3SJV - chains A and C of the 5 polymer chains in the assembly; structure by X-ray diffraction, 3.10 A resolution.

[Chain A]
Protein: HLA class I histocompatibility antigen, B-8 alpha chain
Organism: Homo sapiens
Notes: fragment: Extracellular domain residues 25-301
Reference sequence: P30460 (1B08_HUMAN); residues 1-277 here correspond to UniProt positions 25-301 (UniProt number = residue number + 24)
Amino-acid sequence (277 residues; numbered 1 to 277; the number before each row is that of its first residue):
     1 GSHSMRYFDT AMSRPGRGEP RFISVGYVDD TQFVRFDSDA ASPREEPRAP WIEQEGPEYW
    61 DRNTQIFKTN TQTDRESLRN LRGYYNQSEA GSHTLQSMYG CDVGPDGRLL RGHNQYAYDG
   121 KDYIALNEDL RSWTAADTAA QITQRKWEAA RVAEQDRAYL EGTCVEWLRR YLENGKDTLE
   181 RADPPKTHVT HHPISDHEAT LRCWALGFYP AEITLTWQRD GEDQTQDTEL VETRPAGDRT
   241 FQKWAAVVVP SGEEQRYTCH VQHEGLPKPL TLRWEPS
Disulfides: Cys101-Cys164, Cys203-Cys259

[Chain C]
Protein: Epstein-Barr nuclear antigen 3
Notes: fragment: sequence database residues 325-333
Reference sequence: Q3KST2 (EBNA3_EBVG); residues 1-9 here correspond to UniProt positions 325-333 (UniProt number = residue number + 324)
Amino-acid sequence (9 residues; each row starts with the number of its first residue):
     1 FLRGRAYGL

[Interface between chain A and chain C]
Contacting residue pairs - 45 pairs, chain A then chain C:
  Tyr7(A) - Phe1(C)  hydrogen bond (side chain-backbone)
  Tyr7(A) - Leu2(C)
  Asp9(A) - Arg5(C)  salt bridge
  Ser24(A) - Leu2(C)
  Phe36(A) - Leu2(C)  hydrophobic
  Tyr59(A) - Phe1(C)  hydrophobic
  Asn63(A) - Phe1(C)
  Asn63(A) - Leu2(C)
  Ile66(A) - Leu2(C)  hydrophobic
  Ile66(A) - Arg3(C)
  Asn70(A) - Arg3(C)  hydrogen bond (side chain-backbone)
  Asn70(A) - Gly4(C)
  Asn70(A) - Arg5(C)  hydrogen bond (side chain-backbone)
  Thr73(A) - Arg5(C)  hydrogen bond (side chain-backbone)
  Thr73(A) - Ala6(C)
  Thr73(A) - Tyr7(C)
  Thr73(A) - Gly8(C)
  Asp74(A) - Arg5(C)  salt bridge
  Glu76(A) - Gly8(C)
  Ser77(A) - Gly8(C)
  Ser77(A) - Leu9(C)  hydrogen bond (side chain-backbone)
  Asn80(A) - Leu9(C)  hydrogen bond (side chain-backbone)
  Leu81(A) - Leu9(C)  hydrophobic
  Tyr84(A) - Leu9(C)  hydrogen bond (side chain-backbone)
  Leu95(A) - Leu9(C)  hydrophobic
  Tyr99(A) - Leu2(C)
  Tyr99(A) - Arg3(C)  hydrogen bond (side chain-backbone)
  Asn114(A) - Arg3(C)
  Tyr116(A) - Arg3(C)  hydrogen bond
  Tyr116(A) - Leu9(C)  hydrophobic
  Tyr123(A) - Leu9(C)  hydrophobic
  Thr143(A) - Leu9(C)  hydrogen bond (side chain-backbone)
  Trp147(A) - Tyr7(C)
  Trp147(A) - Gly8(C)  hydrogen bond (side chain-backbone)
  Trp147(A) - Leu9(C)  hydrophobic
  Ala150(A) - Tyr7(C)  hydrophobic
  Val152(A) - Tyr7(C)  hydrophobic
  Gln155(A) - Tyr7(C)
  Asp156(A) - Arg3(C)  salt bridge
  Tyr159(A) - Phe1(C)  hydrogen bond (side chain-backbone)
  Tyr159(A) - Leu2(C)
  Tyr159(A) - Arg3(C)
  Thr163(A) - Phe1(C)
  Trp167(A) - Phe1(C)
  Tyr171(A) - Phe1(C)  hydrogen bond (side chain-backbone)
Also at the interface, not in a pair above, chain A (33 interface residues in all): Met5, Phe33, Phe67

[In short]
33 residues of chain A and 9 residues of chain C are in contact, with 13 hydrogen bonds and 3 salt bridges.
Polar contacts include Asp9(A)-Arg5(C), Asp74(A)-Arg5(C) and Asp156(A)-Arg3(C).
Here chain A is HLA class I histocompatibility antigen, B-8 alpha chain (Homo sapiens) and chain C is
Epstein-Barr nuclear antigen 3. Entry 3SJV (Crystal structure of the RL42 TCR in complex with HLA-B8-FLR) was
determined by X-ray diffraction together with 3SKM, 3SKN and 3SKO from the same study.
